PDB entry 8BL4 | electron microscopy, 3.90 A resolution | chains J and c of the 48 polymer chains in the assembly

# Chain J
Name: Phage tail sheath family protein
Source organism: Streptomyces coelicolor A3(2)
Notes: engineered mutation(s): Insertion 26-IEGVG
UniProt: Q9L0N8 (Q9L0N8_STRCO); the construct has insertions or renumbered stretches relative to UniProt, so the offset changes along the chain: 1-25 = UniProt 1-25; 31-539 = UniProt 26-534
Sequence (539 residues; row label = number of the first residue in the row):
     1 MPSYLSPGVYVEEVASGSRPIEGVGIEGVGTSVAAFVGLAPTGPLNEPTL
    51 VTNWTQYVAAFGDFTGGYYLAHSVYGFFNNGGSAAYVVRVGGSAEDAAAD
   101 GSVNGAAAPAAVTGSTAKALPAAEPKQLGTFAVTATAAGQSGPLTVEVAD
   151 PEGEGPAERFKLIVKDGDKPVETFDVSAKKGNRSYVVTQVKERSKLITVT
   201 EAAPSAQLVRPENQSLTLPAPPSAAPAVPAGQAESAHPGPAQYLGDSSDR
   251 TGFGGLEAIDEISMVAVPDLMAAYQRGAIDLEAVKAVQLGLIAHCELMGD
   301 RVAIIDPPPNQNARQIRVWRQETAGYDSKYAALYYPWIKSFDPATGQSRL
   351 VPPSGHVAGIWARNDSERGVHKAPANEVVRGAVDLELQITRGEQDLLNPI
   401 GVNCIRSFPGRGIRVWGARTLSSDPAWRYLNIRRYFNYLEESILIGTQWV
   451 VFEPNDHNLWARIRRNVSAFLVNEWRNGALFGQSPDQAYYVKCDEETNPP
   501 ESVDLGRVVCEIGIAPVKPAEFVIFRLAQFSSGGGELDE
Unresolved in the structure: 16-27, 97-231, 519-539
Construct notes: insertion (26-30)

# Chain c
Name: Phage tail protein
Source organism: Streptomyces coelicolor A3(2)
UniProt: Q9L0N9 (Q9L0N9_STRCO); residue numbers follow UniProt; this construct covers 1-149
Sequence (149 residues; numbered 1 to 149; the number before each row is that of its first residue):
     1 MSLPKPEDVLVAPNFGIQIDGVMVEYLNSVSNLQIEQDVIRYQQNQGTTG
    51 RNNVTLMPGVAKDGSVQVERGMSQSSVFTQWINDSMAGRMATARKNATII
   101 VMDYEDNPVKRWNLRNAWCSKVVAGTLKAGDTNALTETITIVFEELVVE

# Chain J / chain c interface
Residue-residue contacts - 13 pairs, chain J then chain c:
  N473(J) - R51(c)  hydrogen bond
  W475(J) - Q46(c)  hydrogen bond (backbone-side chain)
  R476(J) - Q43(c)
  R476(J) - Q46(c)  hydrogen bond (backbone-side chain)
  R476(J) - T48(c)
  R476(J) - T49(c)  hydrogen bond (side chain-backbone)
  R476(J) - G50(c)  hydrogen bond (side chain-backbone)
  R476(J) - R51(c)
  N477(J) - Q43(c)
  N477(J) - Q44(c)
  N477(J) - Q46(c)
  N477(J) - R51(c)  hydrogen bond
  G478(J) - Q46(c)

# Summary
The interface between chain J and chain c involves 5 residues on one side and 7 on the other, with 6 hydrogen
bonds. Among the polar pairs are N473(J)-R51(c), W475(J)-Q46(c) and R476(J)-Q46(c).
Here chain J is Phage tail sheath family protein and chain c is Phage tail protein, both from Streptomyces
coelicolor A3(2). Entry 8BL4 (Cryo-EM structure of a contractile injection system in Streptomyces coelicolor,
the sheath-tube module in extended state) was determined by electron microscopy (same publication as 8BKY).
